Entry 9CX3 (electron microscopy, 3.47 A resolution); this record covers chains H and B of the 6 polymer chains in the assembly.

[Chain H]
Molecule: Antibody fragment Fab30, heavy chain
From: Mus musculus
Notes: antibody fragment or engineered binder
Chain sequence (237 residues; each row starts with the number of its first residue):
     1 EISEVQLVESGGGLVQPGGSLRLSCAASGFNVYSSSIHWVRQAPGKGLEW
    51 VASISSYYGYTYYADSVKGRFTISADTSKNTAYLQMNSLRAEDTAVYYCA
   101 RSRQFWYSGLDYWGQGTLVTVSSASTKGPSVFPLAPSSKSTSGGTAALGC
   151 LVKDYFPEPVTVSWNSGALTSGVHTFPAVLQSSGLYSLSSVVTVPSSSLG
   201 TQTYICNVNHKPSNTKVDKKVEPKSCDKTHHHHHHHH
Not modelled in the structure: 1-7, 122-237
Disulfides: Cys25-Cys99

[Chain B]
Molecule: Beta-arrestin-1
From: Rattus norvegicus
UniProt: P29066 (ARRB1_RAT); residues 2-393 here = UniProt positions 2-393
Chain sequence (392 residues; row label = number of the first residue in the row):
     2 GDKGTRVFKKASPNGKLTVYLGKRDFVDHIDLVDPVDGVVLVDPEYLKER
    52 RVYVTLTVAFRYGREDLDVLGLTFRKDLFVANVQSFPPAPEDKKPLTRLQ
   102 ERLIKKLGEHAYPFTFEICPNLPSSVTLQPGPEDTGKALGVDYEVKAFVA
   152 ENLEEKIHKRNSVRLVIRKVQYAPERPGPQPTAETTRQFLMSDKPLHLEA
   202 SLDKEIYYHGEPISVNVHVTNNTNKTVKKIKISVRQYADIVLFNTAQYKV
   252 PVAMEEADDTVAPSSTFSKVYTLTPFLANNREKRGLALDGKLKHEDTNLA
   302 SSTLLREGANREILGIIVSYKVKVKLVVSRGGLLGDLASSDVAVELPFTL
   352 MHPKPKEEPPHREVPESETPVDTNLIELDTNDDDIVFEDFAR
Not modelled in the structure: 2-5, 66-71, 84-95, 331-340, 357-393
Construct notes: engineered mutation Val59 (Cys in P29066), Cys120 (Pro in P29066), Ser125 (Cys in P29066), Leu140 (Cys in P29066), Val150 (Cys in P29066), Val242 (Cys in P29066), Val251 (Cys in P29066), Ser269 (Cys in P29066)
UniProt features mapped onto this chain:
  - binding site (1D-myo-inositol hexakisphosphate): Lys250, Met255, Lys324, Lys326
  - modified residue: Tyr47 (Phosphotyrosine)
  - mutagenesis: Val53 (V53D: Inhibits internalization of EDNRA, EDNRB and ADRB2. No effect on interaction with SRC; impairs ADRB2- and HTR1A-mediated ERK phosphorylation; impairs sequestration of ADRB2), Pro91 (P91G: Impairs interaction with SRC; impairs ADRB2- and HTR1A-mediated ERK phosphorylation; no effect on sequestration of ADRB2; when associated with E-121), Pro121 (P121E: Impairs interaction with SRC; impairs ADRB2- and HTR1A-mediated ERK phosphorylation; no effect on sequestration of ADRB2; when associated with G-91)
Reported in the primary citation:
  - mutagenesis - F75A/P121E/N122A/P124G, F75A/P121E/P124G/I314A, P88G/P91G, P88G/P91G/P121E/P124G: abolished catalytic activity with Proto-oncogene tyrosine-protein kinase Src
  - mutagenesis - F80A, P121E/P124G: decreased catalytic activity with Proto-oncogene tyrosine-protein kinase Src

[Interface between chain H and chain B]
Contacting residue pairs - 24 pairs, chain H then chain B:
  Asn31(H) - Gly211(B)  hydrogen bond (side chain-backbone)
  Asn31(H) - Pro213(B)
  Asn31(H) - Thr275(B)  hydrogen bond
  Tyr33(H) - Thr275(B)
  Tyr33(H) - Phe277(B)  hydrophobic
  Ser34(H) - His210(B)  hydrogen bond (side chain-backbone)
  Ser34(H) - Gly211(B)
  Ser34(H) - Glu212(B)  hydrogen bond
  Tyr57(H) - Pro276(B)
  Tyr57(H) - Phe277(B)  hydrophobic
  Tyr57(H) - Leu278(B)  hydrogen bond (backbone-backbone)
  Tyr57(H) - Ala279(B)  hydrogen bond (backbone-backbone)
  Tyr57(H) - Asn299(B)
  Tyr57(H) - Leu300(B)  hydrogen bond (side chain-backbone)
  Tyr58(H) - Leu278(B)  hydrophobic
  Tyr58(H) - Ala279(B)
  Tyr58(H) - Arg282(B)  hydrogen bond (backbone-side chain)
  Tyr58(H) - Asn299(B)
  Tyr60(H) - Arg282(B)  hydrogen bond
  Tyr60(H) - Asp297(B)  hydrogen bond
  Phe105(H) - His210(B)
  Phe105(H) - Asn299(B)
  Phe105(H) - His353(B)
  Trp106(H) - His353(B)  hydrogen bond
Other interface residues (no listed pair), chain H (10 interface residues in all): Ser56, Gly59
Other interface residues (no listed pair), chain B (16 interface residues in all): Thr298, Pro354

[In short]
10 residues of chain H face 16 of chain B across their interface, with 11 hydrogen bonds. Polar contacts
include Asn31(H)-Gly211(B), Asn31(H)-Thr275(B) and Ser34(H)-His210(B). The paper reports that
F75A/P121E/N122A/P124G, F75A/P121E/P124G/I314A and P88G/P91G of chain B, among others, abolish catalytic
activity with Proto-oncogene tyrosine-protein kinase Src; F80A and P121E/P124G of chain B reduce catalytic
activity with Proto-oncogene tyrosine-protein kinase Src.
Here chain H is Antibody fragment Fab30, heavy chain (Mus musculus) and chain B is Beta-arrestin-1 (Rattus
norvegicus). Entry 9CX3 (Structure of SH3 domain of Src in complex with beta-arrestin 1) was determined by
electron microscopy together with 9BT8 and 9CX9 from the same study.
